5IK2 - chains C and D of the 8 polymer chains in the assembly; structure by X-ray diffraction, 2.60 A resolution.

Chain C:
Protein: ATP synthase subunit alpha
From: Caldalkalibacillus thermarum TA2.A1
Notes: EC 3.6.3.14
UniProtKB: F5LA74 (F5LA74_9BACI); residues 24-502 here correspond to UniProt positions 27-505 (UniProt number = residue number + 3)
Amino-acid sequence (479 residues; numbered 24 to 502; the number before each row is that of its first residue):
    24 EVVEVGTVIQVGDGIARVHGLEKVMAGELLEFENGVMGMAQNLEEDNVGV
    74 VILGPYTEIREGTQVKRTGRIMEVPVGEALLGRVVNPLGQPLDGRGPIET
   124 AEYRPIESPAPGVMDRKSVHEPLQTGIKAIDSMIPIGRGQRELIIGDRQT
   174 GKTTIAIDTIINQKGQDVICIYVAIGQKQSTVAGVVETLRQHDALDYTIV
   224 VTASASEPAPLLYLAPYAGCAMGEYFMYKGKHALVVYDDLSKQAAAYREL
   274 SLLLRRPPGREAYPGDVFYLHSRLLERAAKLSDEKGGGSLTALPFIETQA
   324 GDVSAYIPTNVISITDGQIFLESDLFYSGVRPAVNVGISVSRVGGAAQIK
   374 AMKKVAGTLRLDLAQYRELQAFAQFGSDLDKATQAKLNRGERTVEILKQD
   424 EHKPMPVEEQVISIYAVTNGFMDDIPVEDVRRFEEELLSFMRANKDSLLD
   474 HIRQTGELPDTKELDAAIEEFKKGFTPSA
Disordered / not traced: 24-25, 399-400
Metal / ion sites: Mg2+: Thr-176 (together with ADP)
Residues lining bound ligands:
  - ADP (adenosine-5'-diphosphate), molecule 1: Asp-170, Arg-171, Gln-172, Thr-173, Gly-174, Lys-175, Thr-176, Thr-177, Phe-349, Arg-354, Pro-355, Gln-422, Asp-423, Glu-424
  - ADP, molecule 2: Val-363, Ser-364, Arg-365
Reported in the primary citation:
  - catalytic residues: Arg-365 (citing earlier work)

Chain D:
Protein: ATP synthase subunit beta
From: Caldalkalibacillus thermarum TA2.A1
Notes: EC 3.6.3.14
UniProtKB: F5LA72 (F5LA72_9BACI); numbering as in UniProt (aligned over 1-462)
Amino-acid sequence (462 residues; numbered 1 to 462; the number before each row is that of its first residue):
     1 MNKGRIIQVMGPVVDIQFESGQLPDIYNAITIERPQGGTLTVEAAVHLGD
    51 NVVRCVAMASTDGLVRGLEAVDTGAPISVPVGKATLGRVFNVLGEPIDEQ
   101 GEVNAEERHPIHRPAPEFEELSTADEILETGIKVIDLLAPYAKGGKIGLF
   151 GGAGVGKTVLIQELINNVAQEHGGLSVFAGVGERTREGNDLYHEMKDSGV
   201 ISKTSMVFGQMNEPPGARLRVALTGLTMAEYFRDREGQDVLLFIDNIFRF
   251 TQAGSEVSALLGRMPSAVGYQPTLATEMGQLQERITSTKKGSITSIQAIY
   301 VPADDYTDPAPATTFAHLDATTNLERKLAEMGIYPAVDPLASTSRILSPA
   351 VVGEEHYRVARGVQQVLQRYNDLQDIIAILGMDELSDEDKLIVARARKIQ
   401 RFLSQPFHVAEQFTGMPGKYVPVKETVRGFKEILEGKHDNLPEEAFYMVG
   451 TIDEAVEKAKKL
Disordered / not traced: 1
Metal / ion sites: Mg2+: Thr-158 (together with ADP)
Residues lining bound ligands: ADP (adenosine-5'-diphosphate): Gly-152, Ala-153, Gly-154, Val-155, Gly-156, Lys-157, Thr-158, Val-159, Glu-187, Tyr-334, Pro-335, Phe-407, Ala-410, Phe-413, Thr-414
Reported in the primary citation:
  - Mg2+ coordination: Thr-158
  - binding site for phosphate ion: Lys-157, Arg-184, Asp-245, Asn-246, Arg-249

Interface between chain C and chain D:
Pairs across the interface (107; chain C residue first):
  Leu-44(C) with Arg-66(D), hydrogen bond (backbone-side chain)
  Glu-45(C) with Arg-66(D), hydrogen bond (backbone-side chain)
  Lys-46(C) with Val-65(D)
  Val-47(C) with Val-65(D); Arg-66(D)
  Met-48(C) with Gln-36(D), hydrogen bond; Gly-63(D); Leu-64(D); Val-65(D), hydrophobic
  Ala-49(C) with Thr-61(D); Asp-62(D); Gly-63(D), hydrogen bond (backbone-backbone); Leu-64(D), hydrogen bond (backbone-backbone)
  Asn-65(C) with Val-9(D); Gly-11(D)
  Leu-66(C) with Gln-8(D); Val-9(D), hydrogen bond (backbone-backbone); Leu-64(D); Arg-66(D)
  Glu-67(C) with Met-10(D); Arg-66(D), hydrogen bond (backbone-side chain)
  Glu-68(C) with Ile-7(D); Gln-8(D); Arg-66(D)
  Val-71(C) with Arg-66(D)
  Pro-134(C) with Thr-185(D)
  Gly-135(C) with Thr-185(D)
  Val-136(C) with Thr-185(D); Gly-188(D); Asn-189(D), hydrogen bond (backbone-side chain)
  Met-137(C) with Val-89(D), hydrophobic; Ile-97(D); Asp-98(D); Tyr-192(D), hydrophobic
  Arg-139(C) with Thr-185(D); Asn-189(D), hydrogen bond (backbone-side chain)
  Lys-140(C) with Asn-189(D)
  Ser-141(C) with Asn-189(D); Asp-190(D), hydrogen bond
  Arg-164(C) with Arg-184(D)
  Pro-280(C) with Ala-259(D), hydrophobic
  Gly-288(C) with Glu-256(D)
  Phe-291(C) with Arg-249(D); Gln-252(D)
  Tyr-292(C) with Asn-212(D); Glu-213(D); Pro-214(D); Arg-218(D); Glu-256(D)
  Ser-295(C) with Met-211(D), hydrogen bond (side chain-backbone)
  Glu-299(C) with Arg-184(D); Thr-185(D), hydrogen bond; Met-211(D); Asn-212(D)
  Ser-327(C) with Ala-303(D)
  Thr-332(C) with Tyr-300(D)
  Ile-335(C) with Ala-153(D), hydrophobic; Arg-184(D)
  Ser-336(C) with Arg-184(D), hydrogen bond (backbone-side chain); Met-211(D); Arg-249(D)
  Ile-337(C) with Arg-184(D), hydrogen bond (backbone-side chain); Met-211(D), hydrophobic
  Thr-338(C) with Arg-184(D), hydrogen bond (backbone-side chain)
  Asp-339(C) with Arg-184(D), salt bridge; Arg-186(D), salt bridge
  Gly-360(C) with Glu-330(D)
  Ser-364(C) with Phe-413(D)
  Arg-365(C) with Gly-154(D); Arg-184(D); Arg-186(D); Phe-413(D)
  Val-366(C) with Gln-412(D); Phe-413(D)
  Gly-367(C) with Gln-412(D)
  Gly-368(C) with Gln-412(D), hydrogen bond (backbone-backbone)
  Lys-376(C) with Gln-412(D)
  Gly-380(C) with Phe-413(D); Thr-414(D); Gly-415(D)
  Thr-381(C) with Thr-414(D), hydrogen bond (side chain-backbone); Gly-415(D); Met-416(D)
  Arg-383(C) with Tyr-334(D), hydrogen bond
  Leu-384(C) with Gly-332(D); Tyr-334(D), hydrophobic; Thr-414(D); Tyr-447(D)
  Ala-387(C) with Glu-330(D); Met-331(D); Gly-332(D)
  Gln-388(C) with Met-331(D), hydrogen bond (side chain-backbone); Ile-333(D); Arg-401(D), hydrogen bond; Tyr-447(D)
  Glu-391(C) with Met-331(D); Arg-397(D), salt bridge; Arg-401(D), salt bridge
  Leu-392(C) with Arg-397(D)
  Phe-395(C) with Val-393(D), hydrophobic; Arg-397(D)
  Phe-398(C) with Ile-377(D), hydrophobic; Ala-378(D); Gly-381(D); Met-382(D), hydrogen bond (backbone-backbone)
  Ala-405(C) with Pro-442(D), hydrophobic
  Lys-409(C) with Glu-444(D)
Also at the interface, not in a pair above, chain C (61 interface residues in all): Gly-50, Asn-70, Glu-130, Ala-133, Val-142, Arg-283, Asp-289, Arg-296, Ile-361, Ala-369
Also at the interface, not in a pair above, chain D (64 interface residues in all): Glu-183, Phe-208, Val-268, Gly-269, Ala-329, Tyr-370, Glu-443, Met-448, Leu-462

Summary:
61 residues of chain C and 64 residues of chain D are in contact; the contacts include 21 hydrogen bonds and 4
salt bridges. Among the polar pairs are Asp-339(C)/Arg-184(D), Asp-339(C)/Arg-186(D) and
Glu-391(C)/Arg-397(D). From the paper: the catalytic residue Arg-365(C); a binding site for phosphate ion at
Lys-157(D), Arg-184(D) and Asp-245(D) among others.
Chain C is ATP synthase subunit alpha and chain D is ATP synthase subunit beta, both from Caldalkalibacillus
thermarum TA2.A1; the structure, Caldalaklibacillus thermarum F1-ATPase (epsilon mutant), was determined by
X-ray diffraction (same publication as 5HKK).
